5XZ9 - chain A; structure by X-ray diffraction, 2.00 A resolution.

== Chain A ==
Protein: ATP-dependent 6-phosphofructokinase
Organism: Staphylococcus aureus (strain NCTC 8325)
Notes: EC 2.7.1.11
Reference sequence: Q2FXM8 (PFKA_STAA8); numbering as in UniProt (aligned over 1-322)
Amino-acid sequence (330 residues; numbered 1 to 330; the number before each row is that of its first residue):
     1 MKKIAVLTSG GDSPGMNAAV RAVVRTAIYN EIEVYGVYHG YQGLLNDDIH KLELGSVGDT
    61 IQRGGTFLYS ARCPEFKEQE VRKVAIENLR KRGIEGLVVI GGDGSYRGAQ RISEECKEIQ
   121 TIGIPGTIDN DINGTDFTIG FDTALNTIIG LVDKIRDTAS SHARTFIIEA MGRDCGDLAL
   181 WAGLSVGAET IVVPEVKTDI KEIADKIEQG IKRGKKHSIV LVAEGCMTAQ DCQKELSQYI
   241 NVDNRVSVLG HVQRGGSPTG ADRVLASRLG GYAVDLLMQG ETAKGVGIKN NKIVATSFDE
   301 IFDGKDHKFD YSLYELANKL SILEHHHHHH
Unresolved in the structure: 322-330
Construct notes: expression tag (323-330)
Residues lining bound ligands: ATP (adenosine-5'-triphosphate): S9, G10, G11, Y41, A71, R72, C73, P74, F76, K77, R82, G101, G102, D103, G104, S105, R107, G108, R111, T127, D129, D131, R173

== Summary ==
Ligands of chain A: ATP.
Chain A is ATP-dependent 6-phosphofructokinase (Staphylococcus aureus (strain NCTC 8325)); the structure,
Crystal Structure of Phosphofructokinase from Staphylococcus aureus in complex with adenylylimidodiphosphate,
the ATP analogue, was determined by X-ray diffraction, deposited together with 5XZ7, 5XZA, 5XZ6, 5XZ8 and
5XOE.
